PDB entry 4JK2 | X-ray diffraction, 4.20 A resolution (low resolution: residue-level contacts below are approximate; hydrogen-bond / salt-bridge calls are withheld) | chains D and E of the 6 polymer chains in the assembly

Chain D:
Name: Escherichia coli RNA polymerase beta' subunit
Source organism: Escherichia coli
Notes: EC 2.7.7.6
UniProtKB: P0A8T7 (RPOC_ECOLI); numbering as in UniProt (aligned over 1-1407)
Chain sequence (1407 residues; numbered 1 to 1407; the number before each row is that of its first residue):
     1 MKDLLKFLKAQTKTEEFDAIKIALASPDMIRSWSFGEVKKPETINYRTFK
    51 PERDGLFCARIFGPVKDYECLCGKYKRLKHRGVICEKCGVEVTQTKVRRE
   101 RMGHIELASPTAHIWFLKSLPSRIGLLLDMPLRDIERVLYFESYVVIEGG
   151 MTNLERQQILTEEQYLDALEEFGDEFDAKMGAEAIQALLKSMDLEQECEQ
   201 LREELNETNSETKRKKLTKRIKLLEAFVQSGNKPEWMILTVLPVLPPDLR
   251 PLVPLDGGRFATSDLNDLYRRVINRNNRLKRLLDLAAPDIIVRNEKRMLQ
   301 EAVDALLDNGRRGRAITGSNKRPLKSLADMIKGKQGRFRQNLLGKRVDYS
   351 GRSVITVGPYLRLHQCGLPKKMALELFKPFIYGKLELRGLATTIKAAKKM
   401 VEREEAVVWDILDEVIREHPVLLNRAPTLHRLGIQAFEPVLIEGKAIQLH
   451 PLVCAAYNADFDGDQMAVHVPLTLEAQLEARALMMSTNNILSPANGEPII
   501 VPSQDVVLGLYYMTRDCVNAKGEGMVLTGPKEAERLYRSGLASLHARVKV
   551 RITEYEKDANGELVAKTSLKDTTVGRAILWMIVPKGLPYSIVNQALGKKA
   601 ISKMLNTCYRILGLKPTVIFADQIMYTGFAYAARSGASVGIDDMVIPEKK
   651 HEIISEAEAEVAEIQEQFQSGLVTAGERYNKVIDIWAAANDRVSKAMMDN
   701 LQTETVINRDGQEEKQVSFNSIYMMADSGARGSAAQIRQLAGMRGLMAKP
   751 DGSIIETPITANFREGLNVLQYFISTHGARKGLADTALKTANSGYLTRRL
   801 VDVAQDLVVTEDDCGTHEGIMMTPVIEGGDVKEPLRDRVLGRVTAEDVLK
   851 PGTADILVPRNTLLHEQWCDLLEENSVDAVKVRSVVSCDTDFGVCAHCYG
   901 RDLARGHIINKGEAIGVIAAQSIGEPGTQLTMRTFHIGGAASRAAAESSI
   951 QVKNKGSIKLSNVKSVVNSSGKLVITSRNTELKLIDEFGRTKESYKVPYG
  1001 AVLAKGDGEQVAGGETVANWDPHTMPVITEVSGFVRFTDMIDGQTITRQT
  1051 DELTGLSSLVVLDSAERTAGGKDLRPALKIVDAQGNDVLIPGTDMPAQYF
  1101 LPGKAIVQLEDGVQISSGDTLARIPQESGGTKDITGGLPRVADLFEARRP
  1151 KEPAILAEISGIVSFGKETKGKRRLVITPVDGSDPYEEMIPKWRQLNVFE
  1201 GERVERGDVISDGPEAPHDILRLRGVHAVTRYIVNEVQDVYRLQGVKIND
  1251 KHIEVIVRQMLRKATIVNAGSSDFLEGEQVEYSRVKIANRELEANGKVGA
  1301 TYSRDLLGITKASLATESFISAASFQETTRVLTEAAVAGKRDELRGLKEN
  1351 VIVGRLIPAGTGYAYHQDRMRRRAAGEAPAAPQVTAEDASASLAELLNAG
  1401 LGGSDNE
Unresolved in the structure: 1-7, 334-343, 934-1132, 1377-1407
Metal / ion sites: Zn2+ site 1: C70, C72, C85, C88; Zn2+ site 2: C814, C888, C898
Small-molecule neighbours: 0O2 (guanosine 5'-(tetrahydrogen triphosphate) 3'-(trihydrogen diphosphate)): R362, L363, H364, K615, I619, D622
Curated features (UniProtKB/Swiss-Prot):
  - binding site (Zn(2+)): C70, C72, C85, C88, C814, C888, C895, C898
  - binding site (Mg(2+)): D460, D462, D464
  - modified residue: K983 (N6-acetyllysine)
  - mutagenesis: Q504 (Q504P: Resistant to antibiotics salinamide A and B), N690 (N690D: Resistant to antibiotics salinamide A and B), M697 (M697V: Resistant to antibiotics salinamide A and B), A735 (A735T: Resistant to antibiotics salinamide A and B), R738 (R738C/H/P/S: Resistant to antibiotics salinamide A and B), A748 (A748E: Resistant to antibiotics salinamide A and B), P758 (P758S/T: Resistant to antibiotics salinamide A and B), F763 (F763C: Resistant to antibiotics salinamide A and B), S775 (S775A: Resistant to antibiotics salinamide A and B), A779 (A779T/V: Resistant to antibiotics salinamide A and B), R780 (R780C: Resistant to antibiotics salinamide A and B), G782 (G782A/C: Resistant to antibiotics salinamide A and B), 1 further mutagenesis entry in UniProt
Reported in the primary citation:
  - binding site for 0O2: R362, K615

Chain E:
Name: Escherichia coli RNA polymerase omega subunit
Source organism: Escherichia coli
Notes: EC 2.7.7.6
UniProtKB: H0QDQ9 (H0QDQ9_ECOLI); numbering as in UniProt (aligned over 1-91)
Chain sequence (91 residues; each row starts with the number of its first residue):
     1 MARVTVQDAVEKIGNRFDLVLVAARRARQMQVGGKDPLVPEENDKTTVIA
    51 LREIEEGLINNQILDVRERQEQQEQEAAELQAVTAIAEGRR
Unresolved in the structure: 1
Small-molecule neighbours: 0O2 (guanosine 5'-(tetrahydrogen triphosphate) 3'-(trihydrogen diphosphate)): A2, R3, V4, T5, E42, D44, R52, E55
Reported in the primary citation:
  - binding site for 0O2: R3, R52

Interface between chain D and chain E:
Residue-residue contacts (51):
  H364(D) with V4(E)
  E414(D) with K45(E)
  V415(D) with K45(E)
  R417(D) with R3(E); N43(E); D44(E); K45(E)
  E418(D) with R3(E); D44(E); K45(E); V48(E)
  L474(D) with A24(E); A27(E); R28(E); Q31(E)
  E475(D) with V20(E); A24(E); R28(E)
  Q477(D) with T47(E)
  L478(D) with V20(E); A23(E); A24(E); T47(E)
  E479(D) with V20(E)
  R481(D) with R3(E); T47(E); V48(E); L51(E)
  A482(D) with V6(E); R16(E); V20(E)
  L483(D) with F17(E); V20(E)
  T487(D) with V4(E)
  N488(D) with T5(E); V6(E)
  L614(D) with T5(E); Q7(E)
  R905(D) with Q7(E); V10(E); R16(E)
  H907(D) with Q7(E)
  N910(D) with N15(E); R16(E)
  K911(D) with N15(E); D18(E)
  G912(D) with F17(E)
  E913(D) with F17(E)
  G1360(D) with F17(E)
  T1361(D) with F17(E); L21(E)
Other interface residues (no listed pair), chain D (29 interface residues in all): K384, I416, H419, E438, K615
Other interface residues (no listed pair), chain E (26 interface residues in all): A2, E11, T46

Summary:
29 residues of chain D and 26 residues of chain E are in contact. Compound 0O2 is bound between chain D and
chain E. Curated annotation (UniProt) lists 8 Zn2+-binding residues, 3 Mg2+-binding residues and 13
mutagenesis sites on chain D. The paper reports a binding site for 0O2 at R362(D), K615(D) and R3(E) among
others.
Here chain D is Escherichia coli RNA polymerase beta' subunit and chain E is Escherichia coli RNA polymerase
omega subunit, both from Escherichia coli. Entry 4JK2 (X-ray crystal structure of Escherichia coli sigma70
holoenzyme in complex with guanosine pentaphosphate (pppGpp)) was determined by X-ray diffraction together
with 4JK1 from the same study.
